PDB entry 8PNF | electron microscopy, 2.90 A resolution | chains 1 and 3 of the 5 polymer chains in the assembly

== Chain 1 ==
Molecule: Capsid protein VP1
Organism: rhinovirus B14
UniProt: P03303 (POLG_HRV14); residues 7-289 here correspond to UniProt positions 574-856 (UniProt number = residue number + 567)
Chain sequence (283 residues; each row starts with the number of its first residue):
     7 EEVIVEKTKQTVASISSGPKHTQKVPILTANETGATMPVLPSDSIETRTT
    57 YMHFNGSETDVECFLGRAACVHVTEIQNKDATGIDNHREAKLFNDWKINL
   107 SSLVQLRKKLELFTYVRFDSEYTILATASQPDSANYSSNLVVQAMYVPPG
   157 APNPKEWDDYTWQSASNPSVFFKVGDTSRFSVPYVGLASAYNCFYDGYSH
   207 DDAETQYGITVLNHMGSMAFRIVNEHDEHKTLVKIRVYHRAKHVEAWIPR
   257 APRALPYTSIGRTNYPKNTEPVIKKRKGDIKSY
Curated features (UniProtKB/Swiss-Prot):
  - site: Y289 (Cleavage)

== Chain 3 ==
Molecule: Capsid protein VP3
Organism: rhinovirus B14
UniProt: P03303 (POLG_HRV14); residues 1-236 here correspond to UniProt positions 332-567 (UniProt number = residue number + 331)
Chain sequence (236 residues; row label = number of the first residue in the row):
     1 GLPTTTLPGSGQFLTTDDRQSPSALPNYEPTPRIHIPGKVHNLLEIIQVD
    51 TLIPMNNTHTKDEVNSYLIPLNANRQNEQVFGTNLFIGDGVFKTTLLGEI
   101 VQYYTHWSGSLRFSLMYTGPALSSAKLILAYTPPGARGPQDRREAMLGTH
   151 VVWDIGLQSTIVMTIPWTSGVQFRYTDPDTYTSAGFLSCWYQTSLILPPE
   201 TTGQVYLLSFISACPDFKLRLMKDTQTISQTVALTE
Curated features (UniProtKB/Swiss-Prot):
  - region: A233 to E236 (Amphipathic alpha-helix)

== How chain 1 and chain 3 interact ==
Pairs across the interface (188):
  E7(1) - P215(3)
  E7(1) - D216(3)
  E8(1) - P215(3)
  A19(1) - D216(3)
  I33(1) - V151(3)  hydrophobic
  I33(1) - T160(3)
  I33(1) - I161(3)
  I33(1) - V162(3)  hydrogen bond (backbone-backbone)
  L34(1) - W153(3)
  L34(1) - Q158(3)
  L34(1) - T160(3)
  L34(1) - I161(3)  hydrophobic
  T35(1) - Q158(3)
  T35(1) - S159(3)
  T35(1) - T160(3)  hydrogen bond (backbone-backbone)
  T35(1) - V162(3)
  A36(1) - T160(3)
  N37(1) - D50(3)
  N37(1) - T160(3)  hydrogen bond (backbone-side chain)
  N37(1) - F210(3)
  E38(1) - M116(3)
  E38(1) - S159(3)  hydrogen bond
  T42(1) - Q48(3)
  T42(1) - V49(3)
  T42(1) - D50(3)  hydrogen bond (side chain-backbone)
  T42(1) - R112(3)
  M43(1) - R112(3)  hydrogen bond (backbone-side chain)
  P44(1) - R112(3)
  V45(1) - R112(3)  hydrogen bond (backbone-side chain)
  V45(1) - V162(3)  hydrophobic
  V45(1) - T164(3)
  V45(1) - C214(3)  hydrogen bond (backbone-side chain)
  L46(1) - T164(3)
  L46(1) - P215(3)  hydrophobic
  P47(1) - S110(3)
  P47(1) - T164(3)
  P47(1) - P166(3)  hydrophobic
  P47(1) - C214(3)
  I51(1) - T149(3)
  I51(1) - P166(3)  hydrophobic
  M58(1) - P215(3)
  M58(1) - K218(3)
  F60(1) - K218(3)
  F60(1) - L219(3)
  G62(1) - N42(3)  hydrogen bond (backbone-side chain)
  G62(1) - L44(3)
  E64(1) - Y104(3)  hydrogen bond (backbone-side chain)
  E64(1) - R220(3)
  E64(1) - L221(3)  hydrogen bond (side chain-backbone)
  E64(1) - M222(3)
  T65(1) - N42(3)  hydrogen bond
  T65(1) - L43(3)  hydrogen bond (backbone-backbone)
  T65(1) - L44(3)
  T65(1) - Y104(3)
  T65(1) - L219(3)
  D66(1) - H41(3)
  D66(1) - N42(3)
  V67(1) - V40(3)
  V67(1) - H41(3)  hydrogen bond (backbone-backbone)
  C69(1) - M222(3)
  F70(1) - L43(3)  hydrophobic
  F70(1) - Y103(3)  hydrophobic
  F70(1) - Y104(3)
  F70(1) - M222(3)  hydrophobic
  R73(1) - T15(3)
  R73(1) - T16(3)
  R73(1) - M222(3)
  A74(1) - F13(3)  hydrophobic
  A74(1) - T15(3)  hydrogen bond (backbone-backbone)
  S107(1) - L234(3)
  S108(1) - Q230(3)  hydrogen bond (backbone-side chain)
  S108(1) - A233(3)
  S108(1) - L234(3)  hydrogen bond (side chain-backbone)
  L109(1) - Q230(3)
  V110(1) - I228(3)
  V110(1) - S229(3)
  V110(1) - Q230(3)
  V110(1) - L234(3)  hydrophobic
  Q111(1) - D224(3)
  Q111(1) - T225(3)  hydrogen bond (side chain-backbone)
  Q111(1) - I228(3)  hydrogen bond (side chain-backbone)
  R113(1) - L234(3)
  K114(1) - E99(3)  salt bridge
  K114(1) - Y103(3)
  K114(1) - T227(3)  hydrogen bond
  K114(1) - I228(3)
  K115(1) - Y103(3)
  F119(1) - V40(3)  hydrophobic
  Y121(1) - I36(3)  hydrophobic
  R123(1) - T31(3)  hydrogen bond (side chain-backbone)
  R123(1) - R33(3)
  T129(1) - F13(3)
  Y152(1) - L25(3)  hydrophobic
  P174(1) - A24(3)
  P174(1) - L25(3)  hydrophobic
  R185(1) - F13(3)
  R185(1) - L14(3)
  R185(1) - S21(3)
  R185(1) - P22(3)
  F186(1) - S21(3)
  F186(1) - P22(3)
  F186(1) - A24(3)  hydrophobic
  S187(1) - S21(3)  hydrogen bond (backbone-side chain)
  S187(1) - P22(3)  hydrogen bond (backbone-backbone)
  S187(1) - S23(3)
  S187(1) - A24(3)  hydrogen bond (backbone-backbone)
  V188(1) - L25(3)  hydrophobic
  P189(1) - S23(3)
  P189(1) - L25(3)
  P189(1) - Y28(3)  hydrophobic
  Y190(1) - Y28(3)
  Y190(1) - P30(3)
  V191(1) - L25(3)  hydrophobic
  V191(1) - Y28(3)
  G192(1) - T31(3)  hydrogen bond (backbone-side chain)
  L193(1) - T31(3)  hydrogen bond (backbone-side chain)
  A194(1) - T31(3)
  S195(1) - T31(3)
  S195(1) - P32(3)  hydrogen bond (side chain-backbone)
  S195(1) - R33(3)
  S195(1) - I34(3)  hydrogen bond (side chain-backbone)
  Y244(1) - F13(3)  hydrophobic
  R246(1) - D17(3)
  R246(1) - D18(3)  salt bridge
  R246(1) - R19(3)
  E251(1) - R33(3)  salt bridge
  E251(1) - K39(3)  salt bridge
  A252(1) - K39(3)
  A252(1) - V40(3)  hydrogen bond (backbone-backbone)
  W253(1) - I36(3)  hydrogen bond (side chain-backbone)
  W253(1) - P37(3)
  W253(1) - G38(3)
  W253(1) - K39(3)
  I254(1) - P37(3)
  I254(1) - G38(3)  hydrogen bond (backbone-backbone)
  P255(1) - G38(3)
  P255(1) - V40(3)
  P255(1) - I46(3)  hydrophobic
  P258(1) - L96(3)
  P258(1) - E99(3)
  R259(1) - I228(3)
  A260(1) - T227(3)
  Y263(1) - L234(3)  hydrophobic
  T264(1) - L234(3)
  S265(1) - L234(3)
  S265(1) - T235(3)  hydrogen bond (side chain-backbone)
  I266(1) - L234(3)
  I266(1) - T235(3)  hydrogen bond (backbone-backbone)
  I266(1) - E236(3)
  R268(1) - E236(3)
  P277(1) - T60(3)
  P277(1) - D62(3)
  V278(1) - D62(3)  hydrogen bond (backbone-side chain)
  V278(1) - T94(3)
  I279(1) - P54(3)  hydrophobic
  I279(1) - N57(3)
  I279(1) - D62(3)  hydrogen bond (backbone-side chain)
  K280(1) - N57(3)
  K280(1) - D89(3)  salt bridge
  K280(1) - G90(3)
  K280(1) - K93(3)
  K281(1) - N57(3)
  K281(1) - H59(3)
  K281(1) - T60(3)
  R282(1) - M55(3)  hydrogen bond (side chain-backbone)
  R282(1) - N57(3)  hydrogen bond (backbone-backbone)
  R282(1) - G82(3)  hydrogen bond (side chain-backbone)
  R282(1) - T83(3)
  R282(1) - V91(3)
  G284(1) - T58(3)
  D285(1) - T58(3)
  I286(1) - N56(3)
  I286(1) - T58(3)
  I286(1) - I69(3)  hydrophobic
  I286(1) - P70(3)
  I286(1) - G82(3)  hydrogen bond (backbone-backbone)
  K287(1) - Q79(3)  hydrogen bond (backbone-side chain)
  K287(1) - G82(3)
  S288(1) - G82(3)
  Y289(1) - Q79(3)  hydrogen bond
  Y289(1) - G82(3)
  Y289(1) - T83(3)
  Y289(1) - G138(3)
  Y289(1) - P139(3)  hydrogen bond (side chain-backbone)
  Y289(1) - F186(3)  hydrophobic
  Y289(1) - L187(3)
  Y289(1) - S188(3)
  Y289(1) - W190(3)
Other interface residues (no listed pair), chain 1 (88 interface residues in all): S20, S50, K103, L118, E127, T183, A196, K248, R256
Other interface residues (no listed pair), chain 3 (101 interface residues in all): K61, S66, V80, F81, N84, S114, D154, F173, S212, F217
The authors on this interface:
  - interface residues, chain 1: E7(1)

== Overview ==
Chain 1 and chain 3 form an interface of 88 and 101 residues respectively; the contacts include 42 hydrogen
bonds and 5 salt bridges. Polar pairs include K114(1)-E99(3), R246(1)-D18(3) and E251(1)-R33(3). The paper
reports the interface residue E7(1).
Chain 1 is Capsid protein VP1 and chain 3 is Capsid protein VP3, both from rhinovirus B14; the structure, HRV
B14 virion proteins, was determined by electron microscopy (same publication as 8PNB).
